PDB entry 4K10 | X-ray diffraction, 2.30 A resolution | chains A and B

Chain A (and B):
Molecule: Farnesyl pyrophosphate synthase
Source organism: Leishmania major
Notes: EC 2.5.1.1, 2.5.1.10; chain B of this document is another copy of the same molecule, construct and numbering; everything in this record applies to it too
UniProtKB: Q4QBL1 (Q4QBL1_LEIMA); residue numbers follow UniProt; this construct covers 1-362
Amino-acid sequence (362 residues; numbered 1 to 362; the number before each row is that of its first residue):
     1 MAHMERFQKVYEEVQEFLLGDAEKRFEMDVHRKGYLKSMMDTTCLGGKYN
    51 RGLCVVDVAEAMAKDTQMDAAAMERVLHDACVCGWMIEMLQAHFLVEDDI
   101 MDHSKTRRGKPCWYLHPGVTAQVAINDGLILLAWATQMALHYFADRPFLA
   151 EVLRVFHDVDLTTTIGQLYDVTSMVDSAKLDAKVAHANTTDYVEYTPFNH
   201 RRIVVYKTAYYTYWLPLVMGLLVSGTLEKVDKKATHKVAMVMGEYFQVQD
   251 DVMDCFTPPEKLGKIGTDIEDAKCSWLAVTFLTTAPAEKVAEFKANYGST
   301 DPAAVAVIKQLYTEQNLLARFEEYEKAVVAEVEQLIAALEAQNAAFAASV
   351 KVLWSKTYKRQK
Not modelled in the structure: 261-263, 362 (chain B: 359-362)
Metal / ion sites: Mg2+ site 1: Asp-98, Asp-102 (together with 3-FLUORO-1-); Na+ near Asp-160 (its only coordinating residue here); Mg2+ site 2: Asp-250 (together with 3-FLUORO-1-)
Small-molecule neighbours: 3-FLUORO-1- (NI9; 3-fluoro-1-(2-hydroxy-2,2-diphosphonoethyl)pyridinium): Phe-94, Leu-95, Asp-98, Asp-102, Arg-107, Thr-163, Gln-167, Lys-207, Tyr-211, Asp-250, Lys-273

Chain A / chain B interface:
Contacting residue pairs (121; chain A residue first):
  Arg-25(A) with Asp-158(B), salt bridge; Tyr-206(B)
  Phe-26(A) with Leu-161(B), hydrophobic; Thr-162(B); Ile-165(B), hydrophobic; Tyr-169(B), hydrogen bond (backbone-side chain); Tyr-206(B)
  Glu-27(A) with Tyr-169(B); Phe-198(B); Arg-201(B), salt bridge; Arg-202(B), hydrogen bond (backbone-side chain); Tyr-206(B), hydrogen bond
  Met-28(A) with Leu-168(B), hydrophobic; Tyr-169(B)
  Asp-29(A) with Arg-202(B), salt bridge
  His-31(A) with Ser-177(B), hydrogen bond; Ala-178(B), hydrogen bond (side chain-backbone)
  Arg-32(A) with Tyr-169(B); Thr-172(B), hydrogen bond; Ser-177(B); Glu-194(B), salt bridge; Arg-202(B)
  Tyr-35(A) with Leu-180(B), hydrophobic
  Leu-36(A) with Ile-165(B), hydrophobic; Leu-168(B), hydrophobic
  His-93(A) with Leu-129(B)
  Glu-97(A) with Ile-125(B)
  Ile-100(A) with Ile-125(B), hydrophobic
  Met-101(A) with Gln-122(B); Ile-125(B), hydrophobic; Asn-126(B)
  Asp-102(A) with Gln-122(B), hydrogen bond
  Trp-113(A) with Ala-182(B), hydrophobic
  His-116(A) with Ala-182(B)
  Pro-117(A) with Ala-182(B); Lys-183(B); Val-184(B); Ala-185(B)
  Gly-118(A) with Asp-181(B); Ala-182(B), hydrogen bond (backbone-backbone); Val-184(B), hydrogen bond (backbone-backbone)
  Val-119(A) with Ala-182(B), hydrophobic
  Gln-122(A) with Met-101(B); Asp-102(B), hydrogen bond; Val-171(B)
  Val-123(A) with Val-171(B), hydrophobic
  Ile-125(A) with Glu-97(B); Ile-100(B), hydrophobic; Met-101(B), hydrophobic
  Asn-126(A) with Thr-164(B), hydrogen bond (side chain-backbone); Gln-167(B); Leu-168(B)
  Leu-129(A) with His-93(B); Phe-94(B), hydrophobic; Leu-129(B), hydrophobic; Thr-164(B)
  Ile-130(A) with Thr-164(B); Ile-165(B), hydrophobic
  Leu-132(A) with Leu-132(B), hydrophobic
  Ala-133(A) with Asp-160(B); Leu-161(B), hydrophobic
  Trp-134(A) with Leu-161(B)
  Thr-136(A) with His-157(B)
  Gln-137(A) with His-157(B); Asp-158(B), hydrogen bond; Leu-161(B)
  Leu-140(A) with Arg-154(B), hydrogen bond (backbone-side chain)
  Arg-154(A) with Leu-140(B), hydrogen bond (side chain-backbone); Ala-144(B)
  His-157(A) with Thr-136(B); Gln-137(B); His-157(B)
  Asp-158(A) with Arg-25(B), salt bridge; Gln-137(B), hydrogen bond; Leu-140(B)
  Asp-160(A) with Ala-133(B)
  Leu-161(A) with Arg-25(B); Phe-26(B), hydrophobic; Ala-133(B), hydrophobic; Gln-137(B)
  Thr-162(A) with Phe-26(B)
  Thr-164(A) with Asn-126(B), hydrogen bond (backbone-side chain); Leu-129(B); Ile-130(B)
  Ile-165(A) with Phe-26(B), hydrophobic; Met-28(B), hydrophobic
  Gln-167(A) with Asn-126(B)
  Leu-168(A) with Met-28(B), hydrophobic; Leu-36(B), hydrophobic; Asn-126(B)
  Tyr-169(A) with Phe-26(B), hydrogen bond (side chain-backbone); Glu-27(B); Met-28(B), hydrogen bond (side chain-backbone); Arg-32(B)
  Val-171(A) with Val-123(B), hydrophobic
  Thr-172(A) with Arg-32(B), hydrogen bond; Val-123(B)
  Ser-173(A) with Arg-32(B)
  Ser-177(A) with His-31(B); Arg-32(B)
  Ala-178(A) with His-31(B)
  Leu-180(A) with Tyr-35(B), hydrophobic
  Asp-181(A) with Gly-118(B)
  Ala-182(A) with Ser-38(B); Trp-113(B), hydrophobic; His-116(B); Pro-117(B); Gly-118(B), hydrogen bond (backbone-backbone); Val-119(B)
  Lys-183(A) with Pro-117(B)
  Val-184(A) with Gly-118(B)
  Ala-185(A) with Pro-117(B); Gly-118(B)
  Glu-194(A) with Arg-32(B), salt bridge
  Phe-198(A) with Glu-27(B)
  Arg-202(A) with Glu-27(B), hydrogen bond (side chain-backbone); Asp-29(B), salt bridge; Arg-32(B)
  Tyr-206(A) with Arg-25(B), hydrogen bond (side chain-backbone); Phe-26(B); Glu-27(B), hydrogen bond
Also at the interface, not in a pair above, chain A (63 interface residues in all): Phe-94, Lys-110, Asp-127, Ala-144, Leu-149, Leu-153
Also at the interface, not in a pair above, chain B (66 interface residues in all): Asp-127, Trp-134, Leu-149, Leu-153, His-186, Asn-199, Tyr-210

Overview:
63 residues of chain A and 66 residues of chain B are in contact; the contacts include 23 hydrogen bonds and 7
salt bridges. Polar pairs include Arg-25(A)/Asp-158(B), Glu-27(A)/Arg-201(B) and Asp-29(A)/Arg-202(B). Chain A
binds 3-FLUORO-1-. The Mg2+ site 1 is built by Asp-98(A) and Asp-102(A).
Both chains are Farnesyl pyrophosphate synthase (Leishmania major). Entry 4K10 (Crystal Structure of
Leshmaniasis major Farnesyl diphosphate synthase in complex with
3-FLUORO-1-(2-HYDROXY-2,2-DIPHOSPHONOETHYL)PYRIDINIUM and Mg2+) was determined by X-ray diffraction together
with 4JZX and 4JZB from the same study.
